7UBN - chains C and D of the 11 polymer chains in the assembly; structure by electron microscopy, 3.36 A resolution.

[Chain C]
Protein: DNA-directed RNA polymerase subunit beta
From: Escherichia coli
Notes: EC 2.7.7.6
UniProtKB: P0A8V4 (RPOB_ECO57); numbering as in UniProt (aligned over 1-1342)
Sequence (1342 residues; numbered 1 to 1342; the number before each row is that of its first residue):
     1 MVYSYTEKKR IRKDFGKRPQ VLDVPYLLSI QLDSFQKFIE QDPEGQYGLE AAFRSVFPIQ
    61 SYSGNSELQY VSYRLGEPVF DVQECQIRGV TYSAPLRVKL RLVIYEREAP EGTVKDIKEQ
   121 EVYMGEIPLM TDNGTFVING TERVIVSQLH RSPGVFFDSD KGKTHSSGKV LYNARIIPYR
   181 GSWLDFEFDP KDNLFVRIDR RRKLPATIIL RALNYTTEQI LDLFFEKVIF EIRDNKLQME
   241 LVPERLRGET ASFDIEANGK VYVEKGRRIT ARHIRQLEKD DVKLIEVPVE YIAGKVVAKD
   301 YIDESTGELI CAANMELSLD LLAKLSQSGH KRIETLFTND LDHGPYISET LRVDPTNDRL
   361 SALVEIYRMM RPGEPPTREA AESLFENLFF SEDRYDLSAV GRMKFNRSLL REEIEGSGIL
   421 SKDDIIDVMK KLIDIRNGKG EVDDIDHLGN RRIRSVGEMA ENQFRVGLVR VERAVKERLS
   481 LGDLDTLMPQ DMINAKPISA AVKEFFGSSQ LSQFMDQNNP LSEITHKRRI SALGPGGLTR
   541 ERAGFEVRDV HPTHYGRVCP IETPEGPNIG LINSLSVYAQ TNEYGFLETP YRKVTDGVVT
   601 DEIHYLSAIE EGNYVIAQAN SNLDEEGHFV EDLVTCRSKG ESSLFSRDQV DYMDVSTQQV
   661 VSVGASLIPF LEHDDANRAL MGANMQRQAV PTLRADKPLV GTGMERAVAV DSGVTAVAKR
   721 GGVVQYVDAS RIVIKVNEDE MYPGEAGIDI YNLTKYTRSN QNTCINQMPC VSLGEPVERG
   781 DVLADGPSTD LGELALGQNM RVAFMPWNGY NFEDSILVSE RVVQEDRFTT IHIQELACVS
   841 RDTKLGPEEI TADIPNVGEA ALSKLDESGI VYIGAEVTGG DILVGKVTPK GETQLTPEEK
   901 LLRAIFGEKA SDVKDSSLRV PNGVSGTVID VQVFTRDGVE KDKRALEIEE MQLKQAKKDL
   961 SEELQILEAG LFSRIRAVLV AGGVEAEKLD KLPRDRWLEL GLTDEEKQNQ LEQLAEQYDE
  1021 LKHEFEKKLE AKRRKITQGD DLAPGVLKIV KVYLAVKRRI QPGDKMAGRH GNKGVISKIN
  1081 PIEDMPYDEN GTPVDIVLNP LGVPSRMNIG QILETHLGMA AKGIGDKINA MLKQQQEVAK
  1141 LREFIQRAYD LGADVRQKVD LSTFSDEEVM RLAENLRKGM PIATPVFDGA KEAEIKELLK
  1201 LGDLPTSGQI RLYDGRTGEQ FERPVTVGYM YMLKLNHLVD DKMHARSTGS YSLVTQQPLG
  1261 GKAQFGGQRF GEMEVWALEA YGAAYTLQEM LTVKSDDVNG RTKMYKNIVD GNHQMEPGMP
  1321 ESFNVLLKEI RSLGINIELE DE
Not modelled in the structure: 1-3
Curated features (UniProtKB/Swiss-Prot):
  - modified residue (N6-acetyllysine): Lys-1022, Lys-1200

[Chain D]
Protein: DNA-directed RNA polymerase subunit beta'
From: Escherichia coli
Notes: EC 2.7.7.6
UniProtKB: P0A8T7 (RPOC_ECOLI); residue numbers follow UniProt; this construct covers 1-1407
Sequence (1430 residues; each row starts with the number of its first residue):
     1 MKDLLKFLKA QTKTEEFDAI KIALASPDMI RSWSFGEVKK PETINYRTFK PERDGLFCAR
    61 IFGPVKDYEC LCGKYKRLKH RGVICEKCGV EVTQTKVRRE RMGHIELASP TAHIWFLKSL
   121 PSRIGLLLDM PLRDIERVLY FESYVVIEGG MTNLERQQIL TEEQYLDALE EFGDEFDAKM
   181 GAEAIQALLK SMDLEQECEQ LREELNETNS ETKRKKLTKR IKLLEAFVQS GNKPEWMILT
   241 VLPVLPPDLR PLVPLDGGRF ATSDLNDLYR RVINRNNRLK RLLDLAAPDI IVRNEKRMLQ
   301 EAVDALLDNG RRGRAITGSN KRPLKSLADM IKGKQGRFRQ NLLGKRVDYS GRSVITVGPY
   361 LRLHQCGLPK KMALELFKPF IYGKLELRGL ATTIKAAKKM VEREEAVVWD ILDEVIREHP
   421 VLLNRAPTLH RLGIQAFEPV LIEGKAIQLH PLVCAAYNAD FDGDQMAVHV PLTLEAQLEA
   481 RALMMSTNNI LSPANGEPII VPSQDVVLGL YYMTRDCVNA KGEGMVLTGP KEAERLYRSG
   541 LASLHARVKV RITEYEKDAN GELVAKTSLK DTTVGRAILW MIVPKGLPYS IVNQALGKKA
   601 ISKMLNTCYR ILGLKPTVIF ADQIMYTGFA YAARSGASVG IDDMVIPEKK HEIISEAEAE
   661 VAEIQEQFQS GLVTAGERYN KVIDIWAAAN DRVSKAMMDN LQTETVINRD GQEEKQVSFN
   721 SIYMMADSGA RGSAAQIRQL AGMRGLMAKP DGSIIETPIT ANFREGLNVL QYFISTHGAR
   781 KGLADTALKT ANSGYLTRRL VDVAQDLVVT EDDCGTHEGI MMTPVIEGGD VKEPLRDRVL
   841 GRVTAEDVLK PGTADILVPR NTLLHEQWCD LLEENSVDAV KVRSVVSCDT DFGVCAHCYG
   901 RDLARGHIIN KGEAIGVIAA QSIGEPGTQL TMRTFHIGGA ASRAAAESSI QVKNKGSIKL
   961 SNVKSVVNSS GKLVITSRNT ELKLIDEFGR TKESYKVPYG AVLAKGDGEQ VAGGETVANW
  1021 DPHTMPVITE VSGFVRFTDM IDGQTITRQT DELTGLSSLV VLDSAERTAG GKDLRPALKI
  1081 VDAQGNDVLI PGTDMPAQYF LPGKAIVQLE DGVQISSGDT LARIPQESGG TKDITGGLPR
  1141 VADLFEARRP KEPAILAEIS GIVSFGKETK GKRRLVITPV DGSDPYEEMI PKWRQLNVFE
  1201 GERVERGDVI SDGPEAPHDI LRLRGVHAVT RYIVNEVQDV YRLQGVKIND KHIEVIVRQM
  1261 LRKATIVNAG SSDFLEGEQV EYSRVKIANR ELEANGKVGA TYSRDLLGIT KASLATESFI
  1321 SAASFQETTR VLTEAAVAGK RDELRGLKEN VIVGRLIPAG TGYAYHQDRM RRRAAGEAPA
  1381 APQVTAEDAS ASLAELLNAG LGGSDNELER RASENLYFQG HHHHHHHHHH
Not modelled in the structure: 1-14, 931-956, 1127-1135, 1377-1430
Construct notes: expression tag (1408-1430)
Bound ions: Zn2+ site 1: Cys-70, Cys-72, Cys-85, Cys-88; Mg2+: Asp-460, Asp-462, Asp-464 (shared with 1 residue of chain R); Zn2+ site 2: Cys-814, Gly-815, Thr-816
Curated features (UniProtKB/Swiss-Prot):
  - binding site (Zn(2+)): Cys-70, Cys-72, Cys-85, Cys-88, Cys-814, Cys-888, Cys-895, Cys-898
  - binding site (Mg(2+)): Asp-460, Asp-462, Asp-464
  - modified residue: Lys-983 (N6-acetyllysine)
  - mutagenesis: Gln-504 (Q504P: Resistant to antibiotics salinamide A and B), Asn-690 (N690D: Resistant to antibiotics salinamide A and B), Met-697 (M697V: Resistant to antibiotics salinamide A and B), Ala-735 (A735T: Resistant to antibiotics salinamide A and B), Arg-738 (R738C/H/P/S: Resistant to antibiotics salinamide A and B), Ala-748 (A748E: Resistant to antibiotics salinamide A and B), Pro-758 (P758S/T: Resistant to antibiotics salinamide A and B), Phe-763 (F763C: Resistant to antibiotics salinamide A and B), Ser-775 (S775A: Resistant to antibiotics salinamide A and B), Ala-779 (A779T/V: Resistant to antibiotics salinamide A and B), Arg-780 (R780C: Resistant to antibiotics salinamide A and B), Gly-782 (G782A/C: Resistant to antibiotics salinamide A and B), 1 further mutagenesis entry in UniProt

[How chain C and chain D interact]
Pairs across the interface (351):
  His-165(C) with Lys-1151(D); Trp-1193(D)
  Ser-166(C) with Trp-1193(D), hydrogen bond (backbone-side chain)
  Ser-167(C) with Trp-1193(D)
  Phe-545(C) with Leu-788(D), hydrophobic
  Arg-548(C) with Arg-780(D)
  Asp-549(C) with Pro-750(D)
  Val-550(C) with Pro-750(D); Phe-773(D), hydrophobic; Thr-776(D); His-777(D), hydrogen bond (backbone-side chain); Arg-780(D)
  His-551(C) with Phe-773(D)
  His-554(C) with Phe-773(D)
  Tyr-555(C) with Val-769(D); Phe-773(D)
  Cys-559(C) with Arg-780(D), hydrogen bond (backbone-side chain)
  Pro-560(C) with Phe-773(D), hydrophobic; Thr-776(D); Arg-780(D), hydrogen bond (backbone-side chain)
  Ile-561(C) with Tyr-772(D), hydrophobic; Thr-776(D)
  Gly-566(C) with Ala-787(D)
  Ile-569(C) with Leu-783(D), hydrophobic
  Asn-573(C) with Arg-780(D)
  Gln-618(C) with Asn-768(D), hydrogen bond; Val-769(D); Leu-770(D)
  Asn-620(C) with Val-769(D)
  Thr-635(C) with Leu-770(D)
  Ser-642(C) with Leu-770(D)
  Thr-657(C) with Val-769(D)
  Val-660(C) with Val-769(D), hydrophobic; Phe-773(D), hydrophobic
  Leu-671(C) with Tyr-772(D)
  Glu-672(C) with Gly-766(D); Leu-767(D), hydrogen bond (backbone-backbone)
  His-673(C) with Phe-763(D), hydrogen bond (side chain-backbone); Arg-764(D), hydrogen bond (side chain-backbone); Glu-765(D); Gly-766(D)
  Asp-674(C) with Phe-763(D); Tyr-772(D), hydrogen bond (backbone-side chain)
  Asp-675(C) with Arg-744(D), salt bridge; Phe-763(D); Tyr-772(D)
  Ala-676(C) with Tyr-772(D); Ala-779(D), hydrophobic
  Asn-677(C) with Ala-779(D); Leu-783(D)
  Ala-679(C) with Tyr-772(D)
  Leu-680(C) with Leu-783(D), hydrophobic
  Phe-804(C) with Ser-638(D), hydrogen bond (backbone-side chain)
  Met-805(C) with Ala-633(D)
  Pro-806(C) with Asp-505(D); Ala-632(D); Ala-633(D); Ala-637(D)
  Asn-808(C) with Pro-359(D); Phe-629(D); Ala-633(D)
  Gly-809(C) with Val-357(D); Pro-359(D); Phe-629(D)
  Tyr-810(C) with Pro-359(D)
  Phe-812(C) with Val-357(D), hydrophobic; Pro-451(D); Phe-461(D), hydrophobic; Ser-503(D); Gln-504(D), hydrogen bond (backbone-side chain); Phe-629(D), hydrophobic
  Glu-813(C) with Asp-460(D); Phe-461(D), hydrogen bond (backbone-backbone)
  Asp-814(C) with Phe-461(D)
  Ser-815(C) with Val-357(D); Phe-461(D)
  Arg-841(C) with Asp-256(D); Gly-257(D)
  Lys-844(C) with Arg-47(D); Phe-49(D)
  Gln-1061(C) with Lys-445(D)
  Pro-1062(C) with Ala-446(D)
  Gly-1063(C) with Thr-356(D); Ala-446(D)
  Lys-1065(C) with Asp-462(D)
  Lys-1073(C) with Asp-462(D)
  Val-1075(C) with Ile-355(D); Thr-356(D); Phe-461(D), hydrogen bond (backbone-backbone); Gly-463(D)
  Ile-1076(C) with Thr-356(D)
  Ser-1077(C) with Val-357(D)
  Pro-1100(C) with Ala-637(D); Val-639(D); Met-725(D), hydrophobic
  Leu-1101(C) with Gln-504(D); Met-725(D), hydrophobic; Ala-730(D), hydrophobic; Arg-731(D)
  Pro-1104(C) with Ile-722(D), hydrophobic; Met-725(D), hydrophobic; Gln-736(D); Leu-740(D), hydrophobic
  Ser-1105(C) with Arg-731(D); Gln-736(D), hydrogen bond (backbone-side chain)
  Arg-1106(C) with Arg-731(D)
  Met-1107(C) with Gln-739(D); Leu-740(D), hydrophobic; Phe-763(D), hydrophobic
  Ile-1109(C) with Ile-641(D), hydrophobic; Met-644(D), hydrophobic; Leu-740(D), hydrophobic; Phe-763(D)
  Ile-1112(C) with Val-639(D); Gly-640(D); Ile-641(D)
  Leu-1113(C) with Ile-641(D), hydrophobic
  His-1116(C) with Ile-641(D), hydrogen bond (side chain-backbone)
  Phe-1187(C) with Asn-768(D); Tyr-772(D), hydrophobic
  Glu-1192(C) with Arg-764(D), salt bridge
  Lys-1196(C) with Asp-642(D), salt bridge
  Gln-1209(C) with Ser-638(D); Gly-640(D)
  Glu-1219(C) with Arg-538(D); Arg-634(D), salt bridge
  Phe-1221(C) with Ala-633(D)
  Glu-1222(C) with Tyr-512(D), hydrogen bond; Tyr-537(D), hydrogen bond; Arg-634(D); Ser-635(D), hydrogen bond (backbone-backbone)
  Arg-1223(C) with Ser-635(D), hydrogen bond (backbone-backbone); Gly-636(D); Phe-719(D), hydrogen bond (side chain-backbone); Ser-721(D); Met-724(D), hydrogen bond
  Pro-1224(C) with Gly-636(D); Ser-638(D)
  Val-1225(C) with Gly-636(D); Ser-638(D)
  Thr-1226(C) with Ser-638(D), hydrogen bond (backbone-side chain); Val-639(D), hydrogen bond (side chain-backbone); Gly-640(D)
  Val-1239(C) with Ser-353(D); Lys-445(D)
  Asp-1240(C) with Lys-445(D), salt bridge
  Lys-1242(C) with Arg-352(D); Val-354(D); Gln-465(D)
  Met-1243(C) with Arg-352(D); Ser-353(D); Lys-371(D); Met-372(D), hydrophobic; Lys-445(D)
  His-1244(C) with Gly-351(D); Arg-352(D), hydrogen bond (backbone-backbone); Met-372(D)
  Ala-1245(C) with Ser-350(D); Gly-351(D); Met-372(D); Glu-375(D); Leu-376(D), hydrophobic
  Arg-1246(C) with Asp-348(D), salt bridge; Tyr-349(D), hydrogen bond (backbone-backbone); Ser-350(D), hydrogen bond (backbone-backbone); Glu-375(D); Leu-376(D)
  Ser-1247(C) with Asp-348(D); Tyr-349(D), hydrogen bond (backbone-backbone); Glu-375(D), hydrogen bond (backbone-side chain); Leu-376(D)
  Thr-1248(C) with Tyr-349(D)
  Tyr-1251(C) with Asp-348(D), hydrogen bond
  Leu-1253(C) with Arg-99(D), hydrogen bond (backbone-side chain)
  Val-1254(C) with Arg-99(D), hydrogen bond (backbone-side chain); Leu-249(D); Pro-251(D)
  Thr-1255(C) with Arg-337(D); Asn-341(D)
  Gln-1256(C) with Arg-99(D)
  Gln-1257(C) with Asn-341(D), hydrogen bond (side chain-backbone); Lys-345(D)
  Pro-1258(C) with Arg-346(D); Val-347(D); Asp-348(D)
  Leu-1259(C) with Arg-346(D)
  Gly-1260(C) with Arg-346(D)
  Gly-1267(C) with Arg-346(D), hydrogen bond (backbone-side chain); Val-347(D); Ser-350(D)
  Gln-1268(C) with Arg-346(D); Val-347(D), hydrogen bond (backbone-backbone); Ser-350(D), hydrogen bond (backbone-side chain); Gly-351(D); Arg-352(D), hydrogen bond
  Arg-1269(C) with Gln-340(D), hydrogen bond (side chain-backbone); Gly-344(D), hydrogen bond (side chain-backbone); Lys-345(D)
  Phe-1270(C) with Gly-344(D); Lys-345(D), hydrogen bond (backbone-backbone); Val-347(D), hydrophobic; His-469(D)
  Glu-1272(C) with Leu-343(D); Arg-798(D), salt bridge
  Met-1273(C) with Thr-428(D)
  Glu-1274(C) with Asn-424(D); Thr-428(D), hydrogen bond; Ile-434(D)
  Val-1275(C) with Leu-343(D)
  Trp-1276(C) with Arg-798(D); Val-801(D); Val-917(D); Gln-921(D)
  Ala-1277(C) with Thr-428(D); Arg-431(D); Ile-434(D), hydrophobic; Gln-921(D)
  Leu-1278(C) with Met-484(D), hydrophobic
  Glu-1279(C) with Ala-914(D); Val-917(D); Leu-1347(D); Val-1351(D); Ile-1357(D)
  Ala-1280(C) with Arg-431(D), hydrogen bond (backbone-side chain); Ile-918(D); Gln-921(D)
  Tyr-1281(C) with Arg-431(D), hydrogen bond (side chain-backbone); Leu-432(D); Ile-434(D), hydrogen bond (side chain-backbone); Gln-435(D); Leu-483(D); Met-484(D), hydrophobic; Asn-489(D), hydrogen bond
  Gly-1282(C) with Ala-1359(D); Gly-1360(D); Thr-1361(D), hydrogen bond (backbone-backbone)
  Ala-1283(C) with Glu-479(D); Met-484(D), hydrophobic
  Ala-1284(C) with Glu-479(D), hydrogen bond (backbone-side chain); Leu-1356(D); Ile-1357(D), hydrophobic; Ala-1359(D); Thr-1361(D); Gly-1362(D)
  Tyr-1285(C) with Glu-475(D); Glu-479(D), hydrogen bond (backbone-side chain); Leu-1356(D); Thr-1361(D)
  Thr-1286(C) with Ala-476(D); Glu-479(D), hydrogen bond; Met-484(D)
  Leu-1287(C) with Val-1351(D), hydrophobic; Ile-1357(D), hydrophobic
  Gln-1288(C) with Gly-1354(D), hydrogen bond (side chain-backbone); Arg-1355(D); Leu-1356(D)
  Glu-1289(C) with Pro-471(D); Leu-472(D), hydrogen bond (side chain-backbone); Thr-473(D), hydrogen bond; Ala-476(D)
  Met-1290(C) with Val-347(D); His-469(D)
  Leu-1291(C) with Lys-345(D), hydrogen bond (backbone-side chain); Val-1351(D)
  Thr-1292(C) with Gly-1354(D)
  Lys-1294(C) with Arg-346(D); Val-347(D); Asp-348(D), hydrogen bond (backbone-backbone); Val-470(D), hydrogen bond (side chain-backbone); Pro-471(D); Leu-472(D)
  Ser-1295(C) with Lys-345(D); Arg-346(D), hydrogen bond (side chain-backbone); Val-347(D)
  Asp-1296(C) with Lys-345(D), salt bridge
  Met-1304(C) with Leu-472(D), hydrophobic; Thr-473(D)
  Tyr-1305(C) with Tyr-349(D); Pro-379(D), hydrophobic; Tyr-382(D)
  Ile-1308(C) with Pro-379(D), hydrophobic; Phe-380(D), hydrophobic
  Val-1309(C) with Pro-379(D); Gly-383(D)
  His-1313(C) with Phe-380(D); Leu-472(D); Thr-473(D); Leu-474(D)
  Gln-1314(C) with Thr-473(D)
  Met-1315(C) with Thr-473(D)
  Met-1319(C) with Glu-15(D); Phe-17(D), hydrophobic; Val-1353(D)
  Pro-1320(C) with Lys-345(D); Val-1353(D)
  Glu-1321(C) with Arg-99(D), salt bridge
  Ser-1322(C) with Asn-341(D); Leu-342(D)
  Phe-1323(C) with Ile-20(D), hydrophobic; Leu-342(D); Ile-1352(D), hydrophobic
  Val-1325(C) with Arg-99(D); Leu-249(D), hydrophobic; Arg-337(D)
  Leu-1326(C) with Ile-331(D), hydrophobic; Arg-337(D); Phe-338(D), hydrophobic; Leu-342(D), hydrophobic
  Lys-1328(C) with Glu-100(D); Met-102(D); Leu-245(D); Leu-249(D)
  Glu-1329(C) with Leu-245(D); Ile-331(D); Arg-337(D), salt bridge
  Ile-1330(C) with Leu-1332(D), hydrophobic
  Arg-1331(C) with Trp-33(D); Pro-243(D)
  Ser-1332(C) with Met-102(D); Pro-243(D); Leu-245(D); Leu-327(D)
  Leu-1333(C) with His-113(D), hydrogen bond (backbone-side chain); Trp-115(D), hydrophobic; Leu-307(D); Leu-327(D), hydrophobic
  Gly-1334(C) with Ala-25(D)
  Ile-1335(C) with Ile-22(D), hydrophobic; Ala-23(D); Trp-115(D), hydrophobic; Ala-1336(D), hydrophobic
  Asn-1336(C) with Lys-21(D); Ile-22(D); Ala-23(D), hydrogen bond (backbone-backbone); Leu-24(D); Ala-25(D); Trp-33(D)
  Ile-1337(C) with Lys-21(D)
  Glu-1338(C) with Ile-20(D); Lys-21(D), salt bridge
  Leu-1339(C) with Phe-17(D), hydrophobic; Ala-19(D); Ile-20(D), hydrophobic
  Glu-1340(C) with Phe-17(D); Asp-18(D); Ala-19(D), hydrogen bond (backbone-backbone); Lys-21(D); Arg-1341(D), salt bridge
  Glu-1342(C) with Glu-16(D); Phe-17(D); Asp-18(D)
Also at the interface, not in a pair above, chain C (158 interface residues in all): Pro-552, Gly-570, Ser-643, Trp-807, Asn-811, Gly-1074, Asn-1099, Val-1103, Ser-1207, Phe-1265, Gly-1271, Asp-1341
Also at the interface, not in a pair above, chain D (187 interface residues in all): Met-29, Phe-116, Pro-246, Asp-248, Val-253, Tyr-269, Ala-328, Met-330, Arg-339, Tyr-360, Lys-378, Glu-386, Leu-422, Pro-427, His-430, Cys-454, Ala-459, Ala-467, Gln-477, Leu-508, Ala-630, Asp-643, Asn-720, Gly-732, Ile-737, Glu-756, Thr-757, Ser-775, Ala-784, Asp-785, Thr-797, Glu-1152, Phe-1319

[Summary]
158 residues of chain C face 187 of chain D across their interface; the contacts include 58 hydrogen bonds and
12 salt bridges. Among the polar pairs are Asp-675(C)/Arg-744(D), Glu-1192(C)/Arg-764(D) and
Lys-1196(C)/Asp-642(D).
Here chain C is DNA-directed RNA polymerase subunit beta and chain D is DNA-directed RNA polymerase subunit
beta', both from Escherichia coli. Entry 7UBN (Transcription antitermination complex: NusA-containing
"engaged" Qlambda-loading complex) was determined by electron microscopy, deposited together with 7UBJ, 7UBL
and 7UBM.
